Entry 4K5M (X-ray diffraction, 1.75 A resolution); this record covers chain A.

# Chain A
Molecule: M1 family aminopeptidase
Organism: Plasmodium falciparum FcB1/Columbia
Notes: EC 3.4.11.-
UniProtKB: O96935 (AMP1_PLAFQ); numbering as in UniProt (aligned over 195-1085)
Chain sequence (898 residues; numbered 194 to 1091; the number before each row is that of its first residue):
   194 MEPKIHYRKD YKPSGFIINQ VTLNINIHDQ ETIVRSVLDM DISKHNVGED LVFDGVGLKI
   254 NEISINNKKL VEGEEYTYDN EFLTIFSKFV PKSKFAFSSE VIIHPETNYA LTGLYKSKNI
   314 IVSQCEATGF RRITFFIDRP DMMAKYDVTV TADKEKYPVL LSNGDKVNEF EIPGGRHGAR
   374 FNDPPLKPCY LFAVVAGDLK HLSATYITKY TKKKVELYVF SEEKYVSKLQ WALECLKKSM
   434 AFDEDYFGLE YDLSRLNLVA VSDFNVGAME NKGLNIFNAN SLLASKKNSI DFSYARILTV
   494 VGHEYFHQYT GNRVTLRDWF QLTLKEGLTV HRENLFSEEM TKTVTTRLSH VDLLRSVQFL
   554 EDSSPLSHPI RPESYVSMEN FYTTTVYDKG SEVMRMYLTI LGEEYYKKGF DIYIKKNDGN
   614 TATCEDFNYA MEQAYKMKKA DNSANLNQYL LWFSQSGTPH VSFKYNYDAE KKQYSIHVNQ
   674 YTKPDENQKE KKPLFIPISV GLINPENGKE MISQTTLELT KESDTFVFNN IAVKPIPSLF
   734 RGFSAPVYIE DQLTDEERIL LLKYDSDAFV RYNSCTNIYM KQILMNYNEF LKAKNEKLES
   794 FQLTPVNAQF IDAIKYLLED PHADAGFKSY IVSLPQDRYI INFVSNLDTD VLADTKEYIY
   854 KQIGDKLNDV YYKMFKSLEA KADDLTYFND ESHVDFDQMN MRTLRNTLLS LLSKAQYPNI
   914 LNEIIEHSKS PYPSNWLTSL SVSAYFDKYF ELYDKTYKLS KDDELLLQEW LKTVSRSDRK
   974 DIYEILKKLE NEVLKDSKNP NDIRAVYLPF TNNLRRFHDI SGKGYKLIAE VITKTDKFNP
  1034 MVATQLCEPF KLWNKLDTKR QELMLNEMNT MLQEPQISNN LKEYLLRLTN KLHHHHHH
Not modelled in the structure: 194-195, 1085-1091
Construct notes: expression tag (194, 1086-1091); engineered mutation Gln213 (Asn in O96935), Gln223 (Asn in O96935), Pro378 (His in O96935), Gln501 (Asn in O96935), Gln745 (Asn in O96935), Gln795 (Asn in O96935), Gln1069 (Asn in O96935)
Ion coordination: Mg2+ near Gly250 (its only coordinating residue here); Zn2+: His496, His500, Glu519 (together with 1OV)
Residues lining bound ligands: 1OV ([(1R)-1-amino-4-carbamimidamidobutyl]phosphonic acid): Gln317, Glu319, Phe457, Asn458, Val459, Gly460, Ala461, Met462, Glu463, His496, Glu497, His500, Lys518, Glu519, Glu572, Tyr575, Tyr580, Met1034
Curated features (UniProtKB/Swiss-Prot):
  - active site: Glu497 (Proton acceptor)
  - binding site (a peptide): Glu319, Gly460, Ala461, Glu463
  - binding site (Zn(2+)): His496, His500, Glu519
  - site: Val459 (Important for substrate specificity), Tyr580 (Transition state stabilizer)
  - mutagenesis: Val459 (V459P: Severely affects substrate specificity. No effect on Zn(2+) binding)

# Overview
Bound to chain A: compound 1OV. His496, His500 and Glu519 form the Zn2+ site. From UniProt: active-site
residue Glu497, 4 peptide-binding residues, 3 Zn2+-binding residues and one mutagenesis site.
Chain A is M1 family aminopeptidase (Plasmodium falciparum FcB1/Columbia); the structure, Phosphonic Arginine
Mimetics as Inhibitors of the M1 Aminopeptidases from Plasmodium falciparum, was determined by X-ray
diffraction (same publication as 4K3N, 4K5L, 4K5N, 4K5O and 4K5P).
